6RDD - chains 1 and 5 of the 13 polymer chains in the assembly; structure by electron microscopy, 3.20 A resolution.

== Chain 1 ==
Name: ATP synthase associated protein ASA1
Organism: Polytomella sp. Pringsheim 198.80
Reference sequence: Q85JD5 (Q85JD5_9CHLO); residues 1-618 here = UniProt positions 1-618
Sequence (618 residues; numbered 1 to 618; the number before each row is that of its first residue):
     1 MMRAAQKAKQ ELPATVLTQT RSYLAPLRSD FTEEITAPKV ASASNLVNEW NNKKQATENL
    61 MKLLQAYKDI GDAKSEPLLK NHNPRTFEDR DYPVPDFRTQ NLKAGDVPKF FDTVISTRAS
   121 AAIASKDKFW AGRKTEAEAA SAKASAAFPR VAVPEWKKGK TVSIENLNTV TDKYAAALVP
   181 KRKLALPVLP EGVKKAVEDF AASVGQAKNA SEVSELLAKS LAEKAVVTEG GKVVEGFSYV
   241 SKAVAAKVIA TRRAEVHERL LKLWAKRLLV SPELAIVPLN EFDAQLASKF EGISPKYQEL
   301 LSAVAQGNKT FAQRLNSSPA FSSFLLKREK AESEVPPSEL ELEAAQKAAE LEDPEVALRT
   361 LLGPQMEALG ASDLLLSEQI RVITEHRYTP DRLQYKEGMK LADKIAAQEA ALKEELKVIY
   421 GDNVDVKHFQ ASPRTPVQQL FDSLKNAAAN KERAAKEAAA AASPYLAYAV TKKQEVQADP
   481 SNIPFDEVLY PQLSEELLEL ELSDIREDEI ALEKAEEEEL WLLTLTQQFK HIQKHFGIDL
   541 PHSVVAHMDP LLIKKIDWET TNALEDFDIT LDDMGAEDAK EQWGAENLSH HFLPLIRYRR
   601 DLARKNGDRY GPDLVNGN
Not modelled in the structure: 1-22, 618

== Chain 5 ==
Name: Mitochondrial F1F0 ATP synthase associated 14 kDa protein
Organism: Polytomella sp. Pringsheim 198.80
Reference sequence: A0A024FSR7 (A0A024FSR7_9CHLO); residue numbers follow UniProt; this construct covers 1-123
Sequence (123 residues; row label = number of the first residue in the row):
     1 MKLLPESLQQ EAATAAVVAS WVLWHLDTQL LPTIMREHKL HACWAAAAKR YNEKLFKLNP
    61 SYDRVLSLPA VSKNQVLENV FHTAPKAPVE HLEKMVSANS KVYDALNLQS KRVLIWQVKP
   121 ALF

== Interface between chain 1 and chain 5 ==
Residue-residue contacts - 154 pairs, chain 1 then chain 5:
  Leu-79(1) / Val-80(5)  hydrophobic
  His-82(1) / Asn-79(5)
  His-82(1) / Val-80(5)
  His-82(1) / His-82(5)
  Asn-83(1) / Val-76(5)
  Pro-84(1) / Val-71(5)  hydrophobic
  Pro-84(1) / Gln-75(5)
  Pro-84(1) / Asn-79(5)
  Arg-85(1) / Pro-69(5)
  Arg-85(1) / Val-71(5)  hydrogen bond (side chain-backbone)
  Arg-85(1) / Ser-72(5)
  Arg-85(1) / Lys-73(5)
  Arg-85(1) / Val-76(5)
  Glu-88(1) / Pro-69(5)
  Glu-88(1) / Ala-70(5)  hydrogen bond (side chain-backbone)
  Glu-88(1) / Val-71(5)  hydrogen bond (side chain-backbone)
  Arg-90(1) / Ser-67(5)  hydrogen bond (side chain-backbone)
  Arg-90(1) / Leu-68(5)
  Arg-90(1) / Pro-69(5)
  Val-94(1) / Leu-66(5)  hydrophobic
  Pro-95(1) / Leu-66(5)
  Asp-96(1) / Asp-63(5)
  Phe-97(1) / Phe-56(5)  hydrophobic
  Phe-97(1) / Tyr-62(5)  hydrophobic
  Phe-97(1) / Asp-63(5)
  Arg-98(1) / Phe-56(5)  hydrogen bond (side chain-backbone)
  Arg-98(1) / Lys-57(5)
  Arg-98(1) / Asn-59(5)  hydrogen bond (side chain-backbone)
  Arg-98(1) / Tyr-62(5)
  Phe-111(1) / Tyr-62(5)
  Phe-111(1) / Asp-63(5)
  Phe-111(1) / Leu-66(5)  hydrophobic
  Ile-115(1) / Val-65(5)  hydrophobic
  Ile-115(1) / Leu-66(5)  hydrophobic
  Ile-115(1) / Ala-70(5)
  Arg-118(1) / Leu-66(5)  hydrogen bond (side chain-backbone)
  Arg-118(1) / Leu-68(5)  hydrogen bond (side chain-backbone)
  Arg-118(1) / Ala-70(5)
  Ala-119(1) / Ala-70(5)
  Ala-119(1) / Val-71(5)  hydrophobic
  Ala-122(1) / Val-71(5)  hydrophobic
  Ile-123(1) / Gln-75(5)
  Lys-126(1) / Asn-79(5)  hydrogen bond
  Val-151(1) / His-91(5)
  Val-151(1) / Met-95(5)  hydrophobic
  Val-153(1) / Met-95(5)  hydrophobic
  Pro-154(1) / Asn-99(5)
  Pro-154(1) / Val-102(5)  hydrophobic
  Trp-156(1) / Leu-106(5)
  Thr-161(1) / Leu-106(5)
  Thr-161(1) / Asn-107(5)
  Thr-161(1) / Leu-108(5)
  Val-162(1) / Val-102(5)
  Val-162(1) / Leu-106(5)  hydrogen bond (backbone-backbone)
  Val-162(1) / Asn-107(5)
  Ser-163(1) / Asn-107(5)
  Ile-164(1) / Tyr-103(5)  hydrophobic
  Ile-164(1) / Asn-107(5)
  Leu-167(1) / Asn-99(5)
  Leu-167(1) / Tyr-103(5)  hydrophobic
  Val-170(1) / Asn-99(5)
  Tyr-174(1) / His-91(5)
  Tyr-174(1) / Leu-92(5)  hydrophobic
  Tyr-174(1) / Met-95(5)
  Tyr-174(1) / Asn-99(5)  hydrogen bond
  Ala-175(1) / Leu-92(5)
  Leu-178(1) / Pro-88(5)
  Leu-178(1) / Val-89(5)
  Phe-282(1) / Tyr-62(5)  hydrophobic
  Leu-286(1) / Tyr-62(5)  hydrophobic
  Ala-287(1) / Phe-56(5)
  Ser-288(1) / Phe-56(5)
  Lys-289(1) / Glu-53(5)
  Phe-290(1) / Asn-52(5)
  Phe-290(1) / Glu-53(5)  hydrogen bond (backbone-side chain)
  Phe-290(1) / Phe-56(5)  hydrophobic
  Glu-291(1) / Glu-53(5)
  Ile-293(1) / Phe-56(5)  hydrophobic
  Gln-394(1) / Val-65(5)
  Glu-397(1) / Ser-72(5)
  Glu-397(1) / Asn-74(5)  hydrogen bond
  Glu-397(1) / Gln-75(5)
  Lys-400(1) / Asn-74(5)
  Leu-401(1) / Lys-73(5)
  Leu-401(1) / Asn-74(5)
  Leu-401(1) / Leu-77(5)  hydrophobic
  Lys-404(1) / Asn-74(5)  hydrogen bond
  Lys-404(1) / Glu-78(5)
  Ser-463(1) / Tyr-103(5)
  Pro-464(1) / Tyr-103(5)
  Tyr-465(1) / Val-96(5)
  Tyr-465(1) / Asn-99(5)
  Tyr-465(1) / Ser-100(5)
  Tyr-465(1) / Tyr-103(5)  hydrophobic
  Leu-466(1) / Ser-100(5)
  Ala-469(1) / Val-96(5)  hydrophobic
  Lys-473(1) / Leu-92(5)
  Leu-497(1) / Phe-81(5)  hydrophobic
  Leu-500(1) / Lys-73(5)  hydrogen bond (backbone-side chain)
  Leu-500(1) / Val-76(5)  hydrophobic
  Asp-504(1) / Lys-73(5)
  Glu-507(1) / Leu-68(5)
  Glu-507(1) / Pro-69(5)
  Lys-514(1) / Arg-64(5)  hydrogen bond (backbone-side chain)
  Lys-514(1) / Ser-67(5)
  Trp-521(1) / Leu-55(5)  hydrophobic
  Leu-522(1) / Leu-55(5)  hydrophobic
  Leu-525(1) / Tyr-51(5)
  Leu-525(1) / Leu-55(5)  hydrophobic
  Phe-529(1) / Trp-44(5)  hydrophobic
  Ile-532(1) / Leu-40(5)  hydrophobic
  Phe-536(1) / Glu-37(5)
  Phe-536(1) / Leu-40(5)  hydrophobic
  His-542(1) / Thr-33(5)  hydrogen bond (side chain-backbone)
  His-542(1) / Arg-36(5)
  His-542(1) / Glu-37(5)  salt bridge
  Val-545(1) / Leu-40(5)  hydrophobic
  Leu-552(1) / Leu-40(5)  hydrophobic
  Ile-553(1) / Arg-36(5)
  Ile-556(1) / Met-35(5)
  Ile-556(1) / Arg-36(5)
  Ile-556(1) / Lys-39(5)
  Ile-556(1) / Leu-40(5)
  Asp-557(1) / Arg-36(5)  salt bridge
  Glu-559(1) / Lys-39(5)  salt bridge
  Thr-560(1) / Pro-32(5)
  Leu-564(1) / Lys-39(5)  hydrogen bond (backbone-side chain)
  Glu-565(1) / Met-35(5)
  Glu-565(1) / Lys-39(5)  hydrogen bond (backbone-side chain)
  Asp-568(1) / His-38(5)  salt bridge
  Asp-568(1) / Lys-39(5)
  Asp-568(1) / Ala-42(5)
  Lys-580(1) / Ala-46(5)
  Glu-581(1) / Ala-46(5)
  Glu-581(1) / Arg-50(5)
  Trp-583(1) / Ala-42(5)
  Trp-583(1) / Cys-43(5)  hydrophobic
  Gly-584(1) / Cys-43(5)
  Gly-584(1) / Ala-47(5)
  Ala-585(1) / Ala-47(5)
  Ala-585(1) / Arg-50(5)
  Asn-587(1) / Cys-43(5)  hydrogen bond
  Leu-588(1) / Cys-43(5)
  Leu-588(1) / Trp-44(5)  hydrophobic
  Leu-588(1) / Ala-47(5)  hydrophobic
  Leu-588(1) / Tyr-51(5)
  His-591(1) / Trp-44(5)
  His-591(1) / Tyr-51(5)  hydrogen bond
  Phe-592(1) / Tyr-51(5)  hydrophobic
  Phe-592(1) / Lys-54(5)
  Phe-592(1) / Leu-55(5)  hydrophobic
  Phe-592(1) / Leu-58(5)  hydrophobic
  Leu-595(1) / Leu-58(5)  hydrophobic
  Arg-599(1) / Leu-58(5)  hydrogen bond (side chain-backbone)
Other interface residues (no listed pair), chain 1 (96 interface residues in all): Val-114, Ala-152, Thr-171, Ala-177, Asp-283, Gln-477, Glu-501, Asp-508, Ala-511, Ala-515, Glu-518, Gln-582
Other interface residues (no listed pair), chain 5 (62 interface residues in all): Leu-31, His-41, Lys-49, Pro-60, Asp-104

== Summary ==
96 residues of chain 1 and 62 residues of chain 5 are in contact; the contacts include 22 hydrogen bonds and 4
salt bridges. Among the polar pairs are His-542(1)/Glu-37(5), Asp-557(1)/Arg-36(5) and Glu-559(1)/Lys-39(5).
Here chain 1 is ATP synthase associated protein ASA1 and chain 5 is Mitochondrial F1F0 ATP synthase associated
14 kDa protein, both from Polytomella sp. Pringsheim 198.80. Entry 6RDD (Cryo-EM structure of Polytomella
F-ATP synthase, Primary rotary state 2, monomer-masked refinement) was determined by electron microscopy (same
publication as 6RD4, 6RD5, 6RD6, 6RD7, 6RD8, 6RD9 and 46 further entries).
